Entry 6C2T (X-ray diffraction, 1.73 A resolution); this record covers chain A.

== Chain A ==
Name: Aurora kinase A
Source organism: Homo sapiens
Notes: EC 2.7.11.1
Reference sequence: O14965 (AURKA_HUMAN); residues 125-391 here = UniProt positions 125-391
Amino-acid sequence (272 residues; each row starts with the number of its first residue):
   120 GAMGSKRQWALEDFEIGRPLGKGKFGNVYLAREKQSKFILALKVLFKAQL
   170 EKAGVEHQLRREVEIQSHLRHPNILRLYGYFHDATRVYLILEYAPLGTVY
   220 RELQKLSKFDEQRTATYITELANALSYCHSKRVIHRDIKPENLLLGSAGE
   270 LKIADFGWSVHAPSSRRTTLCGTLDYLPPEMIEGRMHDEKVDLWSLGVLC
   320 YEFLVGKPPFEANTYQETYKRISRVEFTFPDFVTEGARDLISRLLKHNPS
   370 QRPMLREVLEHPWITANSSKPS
Unresolved in the structure: 120-127, 280-287, 389-391
Construct notes: expression tag (120-124)
Ligand contacts: EGJ ((2S,4R)-1-[(3-chloro-2-fluorophenyl)methyl]-2-methyl-4-({3-[(1,3-thiazol-2-yl)amino]isoquinolin-1-yl}methyl)piperidine-4-carboxylic acid): R137, L139, G140, V147, A160, L194, L210, E211, Y212, A213, P214, L215, G216, T217, E260, N261, L263, A273
UniProt features mapped onto this chain:
  - region: H280 to L293 (Activation segment)
  - active site: D256 (Proton acceptor)
  - binding site (ATP): K143, K162, E211 to A213, E260, N261, D274
  - modified residue: T287 (Phosphothreonine), T288 (Phosphothreonine), S342 (Phosphoserine)
  - cross-link: K258 (Glycyl lysine isopeptide (Lys-Gly) (interchain with G-Cter in SUMO2))
  - natural variant: S155 (S155R: In a colorectal adenocarcinoma sample), V174 (V174M: In a metastatic melanoma sample)
  - mutagenesis: K162 (K162R: Loss of kinase activity), F165 (F165A: Decreases the interaction with phosphatase type 1 isoforms), G198 (G198N: Reduces interaction with TPX2. Reduces kinase activity tenfold. Promotes interaction with the AURKB binding partners INCENP and BIRC5 that are normally not bound by AURKA), R205 (R205A: Reduces ubiquitination and proteasomal degradation), D274 (D274N: Abolishes cilia disassembly and kinase activity), T287 (T287A: No direct effect on catalytic activity; T287E: Enhances interaction with TPX2), T288 (T288A: Reduces cilia disassembly and kinase activity; T288D: Mimics phosphorylation state and increases kinase activity), C290 (C290A: Enhances stability; when associated with A-393), Y334 (Y334A: Reduces binding to MYCN), Q335 (Q335A: Reduces binding to MYCN), F346 (F346A: Decreases the interaction with phosphatase type 1 isoforms)

== Summary ==
Ligands of chain A: compound EGJ. UniProt lists active-site residue D256, 8 ATP-binding residues and 11
mutagenesis sites.
Chain A is Aurora kinase A (Homo sapiens); the structure, Aurora A ligand complex, was determined by X-ray
diffraction, deposited together with 6C2R.
